Entry 6DB5 (X-ray diffraction, 2.60 A resolution); this record covers chains H and P of the 3 polymer chains in the assembly.

Chain H:
Molecule: Human monoclonal anti-HIV-1 gp120 V3 antibody TA6 Fab heavy chain
From: Homo sapiens
Notes: antibody fragment or engineered binder
Chain sequence (232 residues; row label = number of the first residue in the row; a row labelled like 82A-82C holds insertion residues (82A, then the next letters in order)):
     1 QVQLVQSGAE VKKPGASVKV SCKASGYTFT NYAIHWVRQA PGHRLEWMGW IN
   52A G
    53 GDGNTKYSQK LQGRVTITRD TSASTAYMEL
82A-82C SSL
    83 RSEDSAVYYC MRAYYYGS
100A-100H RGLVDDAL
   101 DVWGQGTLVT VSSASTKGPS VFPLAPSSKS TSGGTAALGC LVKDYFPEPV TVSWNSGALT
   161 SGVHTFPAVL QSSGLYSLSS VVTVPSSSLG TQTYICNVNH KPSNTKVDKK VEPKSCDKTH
Disordered / not traced: 217-220
Cystine bridges: Cys-22/Cys-92, Cys-140/Cys-196

Chain P:
Molecule: HIV-1 gp120 V3 peptide from NY5 strain
Chain sequence (20 residues; row label = number of the first residue in the row; note: 2 numbers in that range are skipped by the numbering (no residue carries them; nothing is unmodelled there)):
   301 NNTKKGIAI
   312 GPGRTLYARE K
Disordered / not traced: 301-303, 320-322

How chain H and chain P interact:
Contacting residue pairs (20; chain H residue first):
  Asn-31(H) with Arg-315(P)
  Trp-50(H) with Ala-308(P); Ile-309(P); Gly-312(P); Pro-313(P)
  Asn-52(H) with Gly-312(P); Pro-313(P), hydrogen bond (side chain-backbone); Arg-315(P)
  Asn-56(H) with Pro-313(P)
  Ala-95(H) with Ile-309(P)
  Tyr-97(H) with Ile-307(P); Ala-308(P)
  Gly-99(H) with Ile-309(P); Arg-315(P), hydrogen bond (backbone-side chain)
  Ser-100(H) with Ile-309(P); Arg-315(P); Leu-317(P)
  Arg-100A(H) with Leu-317(P)
  Gly-100B(H) with Ile-307(P); Ile-309(P)
Interface residues without a listed pair, chain H (15 interface residues in all): Ala-33, Ile-51, Asp-54, Lys-58, Tyr-98

Summary:
15 residues of chain H face 7 of chain P across their interface, with 2 hydrogen bonds. Polar contacts include
Asn-52(H)/Pro-313(P) and Gly-99(H)/Arg-315(P).
Here chain H is Human monoclonal anti-HIV-1 gp120 V3 antibody TA6 Fab heavy chain (Homo sapiens) and chain P
is HIV-1 gp120 V3 peptide from NY5 strain. Entry 6DB5 (Crystal structure of anti-HIV-1 V3 Fab TA6 in complex
with a HIV-1 gp120 V3 peptide from ...) was determined by X-ray diffraction (same publication as 6DB7).
